2I0S - chains H and A of the 4 polymer chains in the assembly; structure by X-ray diffraction, 1.40 A resolution.

Chain H:
Protein: Aromatic amine dehydrogenase
Organism: Alcaligenes faecalis
Notes: EC 1.4.99.4
Sequence (124 residues; row label = number of the first residue in the row):
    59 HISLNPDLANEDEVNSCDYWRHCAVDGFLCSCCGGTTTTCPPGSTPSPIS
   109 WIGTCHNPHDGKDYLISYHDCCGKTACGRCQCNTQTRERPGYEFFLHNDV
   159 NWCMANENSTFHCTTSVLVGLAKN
Disordered / not traced: 181-182
Modified residues: W109 (6-amino-7-hydroxy-l-tryptophan; TTQ)
Cystine bridges: C75-C140, C81-C113, C88-C171, C90-C138, C91-C135, C98-C129, C130-C161
Covalent attachments: covalent link W109-W160; phenylacetaldehyde (HY1) linked to W109
Small-molecule neighbours: phenylacetaldehyde (HY1): D84, D128, N156, D157, V158, N159, W160, F169

Chain A:
Protein: Aromatic amine dehydrogenase
Organism: Alcaligenes faecalis
Notes: EC 1.4.99.4
Reference sequence: P84888 (AAUB_ALCFA); residues 74-432 here correspond to UniProt positions 31-389 (UniProt number = residue number - 43)
Sequence (360 residues; each row starts with the number of its first residue):
    74 EVLTGGHSVSAPQENRIYVMDSVFMHLTESRVHVYDYTNGKFLGMVPTAF
   124 NGHVQVSNDGKKIYTMTTYHERITRGKRSDVVEVWDADKLTFEKEISLPP
   174 KRVQGLNYDGLFRQTTDGKFIVLQNASPATSIGIVDVAKGDYVEDVTAAA
   224 GCWSVIPQPNRPRSFMTICGDGGLLTINLGEDGKVASQSRSKQMFSVKDD
   274 PIFIAPALDKDKAHFVSYYGNVYSADFSGDEVKVDGPWSLLNDEDKAKNW
   324 VPGGYNLVGLHRASGRMYVFMHPDGKEGTHKFPAAEIWVMDTKTKQRVAR
   374 IPGRDALSMTIDQQRNLMLTLDGGNVNVYDISQPEPKLLRTIEGAAEASL
   424 QVQFHPVGGT
Cystine bridges: C225-C242
Small-molecule neighbours: phenylacetaldehyde (HY1): F97, L100, G178, L179

Interface between chain H and chain A:
Contacting residue pairs (69; chain H residue first):
  D84(H) with L179(A)
  F86(H) with F97(A), hydrophobic; M98(A), hydrophobic
  I107(H) with P201(A)
  G131(H) with T147(A)
  T133(H) with T101(A); T147(A)
  A134(H) with F97(A); M98(A)
  G136(H) with M98(A)
  Q139(H) with F97(A)
  N141(H) with Y328(A), hydrogen bond
  Q143(H) with G351(A); H353(A); K354(A), hydrogen bond
  T144(H) with E350(A); G351(A)
  R145(H) with E350(A), hydrogen bond (backbone-side chain)
  E146(H) with Y291(A), hydrogen bond (backbone-side chain); H353(A), salt bridge; K354(A), salt bridge
  R147(H) with P274(A); Y291(A); E350(A), salt bridge
  P148(H) with I275(A); I277(A), hydrophobic; Y291(A)
  G149(H) with W226(A)
  Y150(H) with W226(A); I241(A), hydrophobic; G243(A); F268(A); P274(A); I275(A), hydrogen bond (side chain-backbone); I277(A), hydrophobic
  E151(H) with V270(A); K271(A), salt bridge
  F152(H) with A199(A), hydrophobic; P201(A); W226(A), hydrophobic
  N156(H) with K354(A), hydrogen bond
  D157(H) with G178(A); L179(A), hydrogen bond (backbone-backbone); Y181(A), hydrogen bond; Y328(A); K354(A), salt bridge
  V158(H) with Q177(A); G178(A); W226(A), hydrophobic
  N159(H) with F123(A); Q177(A), hydrogen bond
  W160(H) with P201(A), hydrophobic
  M162(H) with R151(A), hydrogen bond (backbone-side chain); Q177(A); A199(A); P201(A), hydrophobic
  A163(H) with S200(A)
  N166(H) with H143(A), hydrogen bond; I146(A), hydrogen bond (side chain-backbone); T147(A), hydrogen bond (side chain-backbone); R148(A)
  S167(H) with F123(A); H143(A); R151(A); Q177(A), hydrogen bond
  T168(H) with T101(A); I146(A), hydrogen bond (side chain-backbone)
  F169(H) with F97(A), hydrophobic; F123(A)
Also at the interface, not in a pair above, chain H (36 interface residues in all): G85, K132, F153, L154, H155, E165
Also at the interface, not in a pair above, chain A (37 interface residues in all): T141, V176, T203, G224, C242, Y292

Summary:
The interface between chain H and chain A involves 36 residues on one side and 37 on the other; the contacts
include 15 hydrogen bonds and 5 salt bridges. Polar contacts include E146(H)-H353(A), E146(H)-K354(A) and
R147(H)-E350(A). Chain A binds phenylacetaldehyde. Covalently linked phenylacetaldehyde: at W109(H).
Chain H is Aromatic amine dehydrogenase and chain A is Aromatic amine dehydrogenase, both from Alcaligenes
faecalis; the structure, Crystal structure of aromatic amine dehydrogenase TTQ-phenylacetaldehyde adduct, was
determined by X-ray diffraction together with 2I0R, 2I0T, 2OIZ, 2OJY, 2OK4 and 2OK6 from the same study.
